7XGG - chains A and C of the 3 polymer chains in the assembly; structure by X-ray diffraction, 1.90 A resolution.

# Chain A
Name: BCL-xL and MCL-1 dual inhibitor
Organism: synthetic construct
Amino-acid sequence (164 residues; numbered 3 to 166; the number before each row is that of its first residue):
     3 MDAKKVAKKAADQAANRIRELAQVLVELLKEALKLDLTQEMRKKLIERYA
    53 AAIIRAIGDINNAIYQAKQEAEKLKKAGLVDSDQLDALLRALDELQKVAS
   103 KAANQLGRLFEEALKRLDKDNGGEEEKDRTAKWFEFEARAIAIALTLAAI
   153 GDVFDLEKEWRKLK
Disordered / not traced: 3, 166
Modified residues: Mse3 (selenomethionine); Mse43 (selenomethionine)

# Chain C
Name: Bcl-2-like protein 1
Organism: Homo sapiens
Reference sequence: Q07817 (B2CL1_HUMAN); the construct lacks a stretch of the UniProt sequence, so the offset changes along the chain: 4-47 = UniProt 1-44; 48-172 = UniProt 85-209
Amino-acid sequence (172 residues; each row starts with the number of its first residue):
     1 GHMMSQSNRELVVDFLSYKLSQKGYSWSQFSDVEENRTEAPEGTESEAVK
    51 QALREAGDEFELRYRRAFSDLTSQLHITPGTAYQSFEQVVNELFRDGVNW
   101 GRIVAFFSFGGALCVESVDKEMQVLVSRIAAWMATYLNDHLEPWIQENGG
   151 WDTFVELYGNNAAAESRKGQER
Disordered / not traced: 1-3, 34-42, 160-172
Sequence notes: expression tag (1-3)
Modified residues: Mse3 (selenomethionine); Mse4, Mse122, Mse133 (selenomethionine; parent Met)
UniProt features mapped onto this chain:
  - motif: S7 to W27 (BH4), V49 to R63 (BH3), E92 to G111 (BH1), P143 to Y158 (BH2)

# Interface between chain A and chain C
Residue-residue contacts (48):
  K45(A) with L75(C), hydrogen bond (side chain-backbone); S85(C), hydrogen bond
  I48(A) with Q74(C); L75(C), hydrophobic
  E49(A) with L75(C); Q84(C); S85(C); Q88(C); V89(C)
  Y51(A) with L71(C), hydrophobic
  A53(A) with V89(C); E92(C)
  I55(A) with L71(C), hydrophobic
  I56(A) with F68(C), hydrophobic; L71(C), hydrophobic; V89(C), hydrophobic; L93(C), hydrophobic; A105(C), hydrophobic; F109(C), hydrophobic
  R57(A) with E92(C), hydrogen bond (side chain-backbone); L93(C), hydrogen bond (side chain-backbone); R95(C); D96(C), salt bridge; R102(C)
  I59(A) with F60(C), hydrophobic; Y64(C)
  G60(A) with F60(C); G101(C); R102(C)
  D61(A) with N99(C), hydrogen bond; R102(C), salt bridge
  N63(A) with F60(C)
  N64(A) with N99(C); W100(C), hydrogen bond (side chain-backbone); G101(C), hydrogen bond (side chain-backbone)
  Y67(A) with E59(C), hydrogen bond; L157(C); Y158(C), hydrogen bond
  Q71(A) with E156(C); L157(C)
  Q98(A) with R63(C)
  K99(A) with R63(C)
  S102(A) with R63(C); Y64(C)
  N106(A) with R63(C), hydrogen bond (side chain-backbone); Y64(C)
  R110(A) with D70(C), salt bridge
  E113(A) with D70(C)
Other interface residues (no listed pair), chain A (24 interface residues in all): R50, A52, Q68
Other interface residues (no listed pair), chain C (28 interface residues in all): A67, F94

# In short
Chain A and chain C form an interface of 24 and 28 residues respectively; the contacts include 10 hydrogen
bonds and 3 salt bridges. Polar pairs include R57(A)-D96(C), D61(A)-R102(C) and R110(A)-D70(C).
Here chain A is BCL-xL and MCL-1 dual inhibitor (synthetic construct) and chain C is Bcl-2-like protein 1
(Homo sapiens). Entry 7XGG (Crystal structure of BCL-xL in complex with computationally designed inhibitor
protein) was determined by X-ray diffraction together with 7XGF from the same study.
